PDB entry 1EV6 | X-ray diffraction, 1.90 A resolution | chains F and J of the 12 polymer chains in the assembly

# Chain F (and J)
Protein: Insulin
Notes: chain J of this document is another copy of the same molecule, construct and numbering; everything in this record applies to it too
UniProt: P01308 (INS_HUMAN); residues 1-30 here correspond to UniProt positions 25-54 (UniProt number = residue number + 24)
Sequence (30 residues; each row starts with the number of its first residue):
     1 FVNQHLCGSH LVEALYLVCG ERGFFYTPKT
Bound ions: Zn2+: H10 (together with chloride ion) (shared with 1 residue of chain B; H10(J) of chain J)
Ligand contacts: m-cresol (CRS): C7, H10, L11, A14

# Chain F / chain J interface
Pairs across the interface (5; chain F residue first):
  N3(F) - F1(J)
  C7(F) - V2(J)  hydrophobic
  H10(F) - L6(J)
  H10(F) - S9(J)  hydrogen bond
  H10(F) - H10(J)  hydrogen bond
Other interface residues (no listed pair), chain F (4 interface residues in all): L6

# Summary
Chain F and chain J form an interface of 4 and 5 residues respectively, with 2 hydrogen bonds. Among the polar
pairs are H10(F)-S9(J) and H10(F)-H10(J). Bound to chain F: m-cresol.
Chain F and chain J are both Insulin; the structure, Structure of the monoclinic form of the M-cresol/insulin
R6 hexamer, was determined by X-ray diffraction together with 1EV3 and 1EVR from the same study.
